8GVG - chains B and H of the 5 polymer chains in the assembly; structure by X-ray diffraction, 3.37 A resolution.

== Chain B ==
Molecule: TD08 TCR beta chain
Source organism: Homo sapiens
Sequence (246 residues; numbered 1 to 246; the number before each row is that of its first residue):
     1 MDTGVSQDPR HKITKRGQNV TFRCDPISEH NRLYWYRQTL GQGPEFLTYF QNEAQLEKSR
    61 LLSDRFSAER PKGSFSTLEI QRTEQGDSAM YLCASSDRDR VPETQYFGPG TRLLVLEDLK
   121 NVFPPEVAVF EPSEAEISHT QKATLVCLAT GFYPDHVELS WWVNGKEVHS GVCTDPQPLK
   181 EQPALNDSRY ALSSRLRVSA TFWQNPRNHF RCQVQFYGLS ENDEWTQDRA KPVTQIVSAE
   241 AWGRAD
Disordered / not traced: 1-3, 186-187, 246
Disulfide bonds: Cys-24/Cys-93, Cys-147/Cys-212

== Chain H ==
Molecule: MHC class I antigen
Source organism: Homo sapiens
UniProtKB: F6IQZ4 (F6IQZ4_HUMAN); residues 1-274 here correspond to UniProt positions 25-298 (UniProt number = residue number + 24)
Sequence (275 residues; row label = number of the first residue in the row; numbering starts at 0):
     0 MGSHSMRYFS TSVSRPGRGE PRFIAVGYVD DTQFVRFDSD AASQRMEPRA PWIEQEGPEY
    60 WDEETGKVKA HSQTDRENLR IALRYYNQSE AGSHTLQMMF GCDVGSDGRF LRGYHQYAYD
   120 GKDYIALKED LRSWTAADMA AQITKRKWEA AHVAEQQRAY LEGTCVDGLR RYLENGKETL
   180 QRTDPPKTHM THHPISDHEA TLRCWALGFY PAEITLTWQR DGEDQTQDTE LVETRPAGDG
   240 TFQKWAAVVV PSGEEQRYTC HVQHEGLPKP LTLRW
Disordered / not traced: 0
Disulfide bonds: Cys-101/Cys-164, Cys-203/Cys-259
Differences from the reference sequence: initiating methionine (0)

== Interface between chain B and chain H ==
Contacting residue pairs (16):
  Tyr-49(B) with Gly-65(H), hydrogen bond (side chain-backbone)
  Gln-51(B) with Ala-69(H); Thr-73(H), hydrogen bond
  Gln-55(B) with Lys-68(H)
  Leu-56(B) with Gly-65(H); Ala-69(H), hydrophobic
  Glu-57(B) with Asp-61(H)
  Arg-60(B) with Pro-57(H); Asp-61(H)
  Arg-98(B) with Thr-73(H)
  Asp-99(B) with Lys-146(H), salt bridge; Ala-150(H)
  Val-101(B) with Ala-150(H), hydrophobic; His-151(H); Val-152(H); Gln-155(H)
Interface residues without a listed pair, chain B (13 interface residues in all): Arg-32, Glu-53, Lys-58, Arg-100
Interface residues without a listed pair, chain H (15 interface residues in all): Thr-64, Lys-66, Gln-72, Ala-149

== Overview ==
Chain B and chain H form an interface of 13 and 15 residues respectively, with 2 hydrogen bonds and 1 salt
bridge. Polar pairs include Asp-99(B)/Lys-146(H), Tyr-49(B)/Gly-65(H) and Gln-51(B)/Thr-73(H).
Chain B is TD08 TCR beta chain and chain H is MHC class I antigen, both from Homo sapiens; the structure, The
complex between public TCR TD08 and HLA-A24 bound to HIV-1 Nef138-8 (2F) peptide, was determined by X-ray
diffraction together with 8GVB and 8GVI from the same study.
